Entry 8H0I (electron microscopy, 2.80 A resolution); this record covers chains A and B of the 12 polymer chains in the assembly.

== Chain A (and B) ==
Name: APOBEC3G
Source organism: Homo sapiens
Notes: chain B of this document is another copy of the same molecule, construct and numbering; everything in this record applies to it too
Chain sequence (371 residues; each row starts with the number of its first residue; numbers below 1 keep their minus sign (Gly-3 is residue -3)):
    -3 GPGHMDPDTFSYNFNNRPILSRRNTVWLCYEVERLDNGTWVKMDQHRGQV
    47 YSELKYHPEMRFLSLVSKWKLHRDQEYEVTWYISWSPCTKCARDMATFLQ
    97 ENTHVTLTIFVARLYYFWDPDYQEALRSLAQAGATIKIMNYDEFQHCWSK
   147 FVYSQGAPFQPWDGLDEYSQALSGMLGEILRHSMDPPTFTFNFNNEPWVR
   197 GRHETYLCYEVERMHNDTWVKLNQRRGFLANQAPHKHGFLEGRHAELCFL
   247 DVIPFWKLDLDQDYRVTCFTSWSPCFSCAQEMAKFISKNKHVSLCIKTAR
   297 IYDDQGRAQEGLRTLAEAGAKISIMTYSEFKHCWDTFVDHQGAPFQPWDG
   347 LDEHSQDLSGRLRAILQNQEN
Unresolved in the structure: 193-197, 229-238, 299-304, 363-367
Metal / ion sites: Zn2+ site 1: His53, Cys84, Cys87; Zn2+ site 2: His240, Cys271, Cys274

== Interface between chain A and chain B ==
Pairs across the interface (8; chain A residue first):
  Glu49(A) with Tyr52(B)
  Leu50(A) with Lys64(B)
  Lys51(A) with Met56(B)
  Tyr52(A) with Glu49(B); Tyr52(B), hydrophobic
  Met56(A) with Lys51(B)
  Arg57(A) with Arg57(B)
  Lys64(A) with Leu50(B)
Interface residues without a listed pair, chain A (9 interface residues in all): Ser60, Ser63
Interface residues without a listed pair, chain B (9 interface residues in all): Ser60, Ser63

== Overview ==
Chain A and chain B each contribute 9 residues to their interface. The Zn2+ site 1 is built by His53(A),
Cys84(A) and Cys87(A). His240(A), Cys271(A) and Cys274(A) form the Zn2+ site 2.
Chain A and chain B are both APOBEC3G (Homo sapiens); the structure, Cryo-EM structure of APOBEC3G-Vif
complex, was determined by electron microscopy, deposited together with 8J62.
